Entry 5W61 (X-ray diffraction, 2.30 A resolution); this record covers chain A.

# Chain A
Protein: Apoptosis regulator BAX
Source organism: Homo sapiens
Reference sequence: Q07812 (BAX_HUMAN); residues 1-192 here = UniProt positions 1-192
Amino-acid sequence (194 residues; each row starts with the number of its first residue):
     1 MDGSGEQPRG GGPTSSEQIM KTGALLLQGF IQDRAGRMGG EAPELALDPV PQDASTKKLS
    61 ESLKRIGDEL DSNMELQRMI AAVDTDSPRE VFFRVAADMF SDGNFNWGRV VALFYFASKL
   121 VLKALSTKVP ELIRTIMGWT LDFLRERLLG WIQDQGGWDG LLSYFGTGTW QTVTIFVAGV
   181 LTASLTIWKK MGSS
Unresolved in the structure: 1-11, 36-46, 127-129, 189-194
Differences from the reference sequence: engineered mutation Ser-62 (Cys in Q07812), Ser-126 (Cys in Q07812), Gly-168 (Pro in Q07812); expression tag (193-194)
Swiss-Prot annotation at these positions:
  - motif: Leu-59 to Asn-73 (BH3), Asp-98 to Ser-118 (BH1), Gly-150 to Phe-165 (BH2)
  - modified residue: Met-1 (N-acetylmethionine)
  - cross-link (Glycyl lysine isopeptide (Lys-Gly)): Lys-128 (interchain with G-Cter in ubiquitin), Lys-190 (interchain with G-Cter in ubiquitin)
  - natural variant: Gly-11 (G11E: In a plasmacytoma cell line), Gly-67 (G67R: In a T-cell acute lymphoblastic leukemia cell line), Gly-108 (G108V: In a Burkitt lymphoma)
  - mutagenesis: Lys-21 (K21E: Reduces interaction with BCL2L11, homooligomerization and triggering of apoptosis), Met-74 (M74D/E: Strongly reduced interaction with MCL1, BCL2, BCL2L1 and BCL2L2. No effect on cytochrome c release and subsequent apoptosis triggered by etoposide), Lys-128 (K128R: Partial loss of polyubiquitination), Thr-172 to Gly-192 (Enhanced fiber formation with humanin), Ser-184 (S184D/E/H/K: Constitutive cytoplasmic location; S184V: Constitutive mitochondrial location. Enhanced fiber formation with humanin), Lys-189 (K189R: No loss of polyubiquitination), Lys-190 (K190R: Partial loss of polyubiquitination)

# Summary
UniProt lists 6 mutagenesis sites.
Chain A is Apoptosis regulator BAX (Homo sapiens); the structure, Crystal structure of BAXP168G monomer
co-crystallized with glycerol, was determined by X-ray diffraction (same publication as 5W5X, 5W5Z, 5W60, 5W62
and 5W63).
